Entry 3DZT (X-ray diffraction, 1.80 A resolution); this record covers chain A.

Chain A:
Protein: D7 protein
From: Aedes aegypti
UniProtKB: P18153 (D7_AEDAE); residues 1-303 here correspond to UniProt positions 19-321 (UniProt number = residue number + 18)
Chain sequence (303 residues; numbered 1 to 303; the number before each row is that of its first residue):
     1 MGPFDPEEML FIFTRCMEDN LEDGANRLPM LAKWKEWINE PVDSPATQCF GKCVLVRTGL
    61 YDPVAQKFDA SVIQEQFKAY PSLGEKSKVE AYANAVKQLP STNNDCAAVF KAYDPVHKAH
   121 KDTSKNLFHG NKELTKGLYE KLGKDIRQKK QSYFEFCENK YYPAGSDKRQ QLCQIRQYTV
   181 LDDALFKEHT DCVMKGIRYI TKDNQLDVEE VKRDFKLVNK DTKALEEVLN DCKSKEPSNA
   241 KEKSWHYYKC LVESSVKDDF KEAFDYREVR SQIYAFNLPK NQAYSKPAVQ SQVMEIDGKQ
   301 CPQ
Not modelled in the structure: 290-293, 303
Differences from the reference sequence: variant Glu-227 (Lys245 in P18153), Asn-281 (Lys299 in P18153)
Cystine bridges: Cys-16/Cys-53, Cys-49/Cys-106, Cys-157/Cys-192, Cys-173/Cys-301, Cys-232/Cys-250
Residues lining bound ligands: EAH ((5S,7E,9E,11Z,14Z)-5-hydroxyicosa-7,9,11,14-tetraenoic acid): Phe-13, Met-17, Trp-34, Lys-35, Trp-37, Asn-39, Phe-50, Gly-51, Val-54, Leu-55, Thr-58, Leu-60, Tyr-92, Tyr-113, His-117, Ser-124, Phe-128, His-129, Gly-130, Lys-132, Thr-135, Tyr-139, Lys-149
Curated features (UniProtKB/Swiss-Prot):
  - binding site (leukotriene E4): Trp-37, Gly-130, Lys-149
  - binding site (noradrenaline): Glu-158, Arg-176, His-189, Asp-265, Glu-268
Reported in the primary citation:
  - binding site for EAH: Phe-13, Trp-37, Val-54, Leu-55, Gly-130, Thr-135, Lys-149

In short:
Chain A binds compound EAH. From UniProt: 3 leukotriene E4-binding residues and 5 noradrenaline-binding
residues. The paper reports a binding site for EAH at Phe-13, Trp-37 and Val-54 among others.
Chain A is D7 protein (Aedes aegypti); the structure, AeD7-leukotriene E4 complex, was determined by X-ray
diffraction together with 3DXL, 3DY9 and 3DYE from the same study.
